Entry 7TF6 (electron microscopy, 2.15 A resolution); this record covers chains F and P of the 24 polymer chains in the assembly.

[Chain F]
Name: Glutamine synthetase
From: Staphylococcus aureus
Notes: EC 6.3.1.2
UniProt: E3VXC2 (E3VXC2_STAAU); numbering as in UniProt (aligned over 1-446)
Amino-acid sequence (449 residues; row label = number of the first residue in the row; numbers below 1 keep their minus sign (Gly-2 is residue -2)):
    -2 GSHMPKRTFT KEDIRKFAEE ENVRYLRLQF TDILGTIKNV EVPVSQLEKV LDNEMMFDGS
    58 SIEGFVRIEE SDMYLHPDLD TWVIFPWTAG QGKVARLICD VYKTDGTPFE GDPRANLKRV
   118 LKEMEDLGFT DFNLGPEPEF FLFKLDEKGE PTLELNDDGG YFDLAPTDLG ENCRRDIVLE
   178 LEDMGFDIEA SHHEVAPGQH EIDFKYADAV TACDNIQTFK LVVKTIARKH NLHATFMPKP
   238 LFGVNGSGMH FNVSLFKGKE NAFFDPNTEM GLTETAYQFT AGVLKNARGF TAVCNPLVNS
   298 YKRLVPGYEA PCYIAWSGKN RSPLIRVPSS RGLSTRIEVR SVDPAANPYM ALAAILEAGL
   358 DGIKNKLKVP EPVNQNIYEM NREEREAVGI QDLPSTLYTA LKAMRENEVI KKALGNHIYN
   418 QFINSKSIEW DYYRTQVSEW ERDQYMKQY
Disordered / not traced: -2 to 4, 85-88
Sequence notes: expression tag (-2 to 0)
Ion coordination: Mg2+ site 1: Glu134, Glu335; Mg2+ site 2: Glu136, Glu198 (together with glutamine)
Residues lining bound ligands: glutamine (GLN): Glu136, Tyr158, Glu191, Val192, Gln196, Glu198, Asn242, Gly243, Ser244, Gly245, His247, Arg300, Tyr305, Glu306, Ala307, Arg337

[Chain P]
Name: Peptide from Glutamine synthetase repressor
UniProt: Q53687 (Q53687_STAAU); residues 1-11 here correspond to UniProt positions 111-121 (UniProt number = residue number + 110)
Amino-acid sequence (11 residues; row label = number of the first residue in the row):
     1 PINRGDLSRF I

[How chain F and chain P interact]
Pairs across the interface (16):
  Val192(F) - Gly5(P)
  Val192(F) - Asp6(P)
  Gly240(F) - Arg4(P)  hydrogen bond (backbone-side chain)
  Gly240(F) - Ser8(P)  hydrogen bond (backbone-side chain)
  Val241(F) - Ser8(P)
  Asn242(F) - Gly5(P)
  Gly304(F) - Ile2(P)
  Gly304(F) - Arg4(P)  hydrogen bond (backbone-backbone)
  Gly304(F) - Gly5(P)  hydrogen bond (backbone-backbone)
  Tyr305(F) - Arg4(P)  hydrogen bond
  Tyr305(F) - Gly5(P)
  Arg318(F) - Ile2(P)  hydrogen bond (side chain-backbone)
  Arg318(F) - Asn3(P)
  Arg318(F) - Gly5(P)
  Arg318(F) - Asp6(P)  salt bridge
  Tyr375(F) - Ile2(P)  hydrophobic

[Summary]
The interface between chain F and chain P involves 8 residues on one side and 6 on the other, with 6 hydrogen
bonds and 1 salt bridge. Among the polar pairs are Arg318(F)-Asp6(P), Gly240(F)-Arg4(P) and Gly240(F)-Ser8(P).
Bound to chain F: glutamine.
Chain F is Glutamine synthetase (Staphylococcus aureus) and chain P is Peptide from Glutamine synthetase
repressor; the structure, S. aureus GS(12)-Q-GlnR peptide, was determined by electron microscopy (same
publication as 7TEA, 7TEC, 7TF9, 7TFA, 7TFB and 7TFC).
